Entry 5BTN (X-ray diffraction, 2.50 A resolution); this record covers chains B and G of the 8 polymer chains in the assembly.

== Chain B ==
Protein: DNA gyrase subunit B
Source organism: Mycobacterium tuberculosis (strain ATCC 25618 / H37Rv)
Notes: EC 5.99.1.3; fragment: GyrB 426-675 with N-terminal SNA tag
UniProt: P9WG45 (GYRB_MYCTU); residue numbers follow UniProt; this construct covers 426-675
Sequence (253 residues; row label = number of the first residue in the row):
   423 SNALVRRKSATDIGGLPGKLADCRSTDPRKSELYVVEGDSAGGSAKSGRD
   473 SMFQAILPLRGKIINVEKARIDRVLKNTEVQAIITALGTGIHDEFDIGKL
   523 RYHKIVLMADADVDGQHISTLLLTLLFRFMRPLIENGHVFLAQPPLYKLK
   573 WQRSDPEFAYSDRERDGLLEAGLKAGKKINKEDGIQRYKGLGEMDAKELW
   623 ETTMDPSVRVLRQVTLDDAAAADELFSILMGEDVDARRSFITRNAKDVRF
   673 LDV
Disordered / not traced: 423-424, 431-436
Differences from the reference sequence: expression tag (423-425)
Metal / ion sites: Mg2+: Asp-532, Asp-534
Residues lining bound ligands: 8-methyl-moxifloxacin (8MX; 1-cyclopropyl-6-fluoro-8-methyl-7-[(4aS,7aS)-octahydro-6H-pyrrolo[3,4-b]pyridin-6-yl]-4-oxo-1,4-dihydroquinoline-3-carboxylic acid): Arg-482, Gly-483, Thr-500, Glu-501
Curated features (UniProtKB/Swiss-Prot):
  - binding site (Mg(2+)): Glu-459, Asp-532, Asp-534
  - site (Interaction with DNA): Lys-484, Asn-487
  - mutagenesis: Asp-472 (D472H: No supercoiling activity), Arg-482 (R482K: Increased susceptibility to fluoroquinolones, half supercoiling activity, no fluoroquinolone-induced DNA cleavage (makes sequence more like E.coli)), Asn-499 (N499D: 17-fold increased resistance to fluoroquinolones, slightly increased DNA cleavage in absence of drugs), Asp-577 (D577A: 37% supercoiling, 54% decatenation, 126% DNA cleavage in presence of norfloxacin; D577R: <2% supercoiling, 4% decatenation), Glu-620 to Asp-627 (<3% supercoiling, 18% decatenation, 75% DNA cleavage in presence of norfloxacin), Glu-620 (E620A: 15% supercoiling, 19% decatenation, 143% DNA cleavage in presence of norfloxacin; E620R: 10% supercoiling, 7% decatenation), Glu-623 (E623A: 18% supercoiling, 11% decatenation, 131% DNA cleavage in presence of norfloxacin; E623R: <2% supercoiling, 2% decatenation), Asp-627 (D627A: 13% supercoiling, 10% decatenation, 42% DNA cleavage in presence of norfloxacin; D627R: <2% supercoiling, 3% decatenation)

== Chain G ==
Molecule: DNA substrate 24-mer TTACGTGCATAGTCATTCATGACC
Source organism: synthetic construct
Sequence (24 nucleotides; each row starts with the number of its first residue):
     1 TTACGTGCATAGTCATTCATGACC
Disordered / not traced: 1-2, 24

== Chain B / chain G interface ==
Pairs across the interface (10):
  Glu-459(B) / DT10(G)  phosphate contact
  Asp-461(B) / DA11(G)  phosphate contact
  Asp-461(B) / DG12(G)  sugar contact
  Gly-483(B) / DT10(G)  base contact
  Lys-484(B) / DA9(G)  base contact
  Lys-484(B) / DT10(G)  hydrogen bond to the base
  Arg-492(B) / DA3(G)  salt bridge to the phosphate
  Asp-536(B) / DA9(G)  phosphate contact
  Asp-536(B) / DT10(G)  sugar contact
  Ile-540(B) / DT10(G)  phosphate contact
Interface residues without a listed pair, chain B (8 interface residues in all): Ser-462

== In short ==
The interface between chain B and chain G involves 8 residues on one side and 5 on the other, with 1 hydrogen
bond and 1 salt bridge. Polar pairs include Lys-484(B)/DT10(G) and Arg-492(B)/DA3(G). Ligands of chain B:
8-methyl-moxifloxacin.
Here chain B is DNA gyrase subunit B (Mycobacterium tuberculosis (strain ATCC 25618 / H37Rv)) and chain G is
DNA substrate 24-mer TTACGTGCATAGTCATTCATGACC (synthetic construct). Entry 5BTN (Crystal structure of a
topoisomerase II complex) was determined by X-ray diffraction, deposited together with 5BS8, 5BTA, 5BTC, 5BTD,
5BTF, 5BTG, 5BTI and 5BTL.
